7FEO - chains A and B; structure by X-ray diffraction, 2.20 A resolution.

# Chain A (and B)
Protein: Methyl-CpG-binding domain-containing protein 5
Source organism: Arabidopsis thaliana
Notes: chain B of this document is another copy of the same molecule, construct and numbering; everything in this record applies to it too
UniProtKB: Q9SNC0 (MBD5_ARATH); residue numbers follow UniProt; this construct covers 28-98
Chain sequence (72 residues; numbered 27 to 98; the number before each row is that of its first residue):
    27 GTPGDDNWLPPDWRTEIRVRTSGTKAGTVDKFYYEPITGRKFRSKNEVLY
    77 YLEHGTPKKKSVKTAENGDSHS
Disordered / not traced: 27-31, 82-98 (chain B: 27-32, 82-98)
Sequence notes: expression tag (27)

# Chain A / chain B interface
Pairs across the interface (24):
  W39(A) - S48(B)
  R40(A) - R46(B)
  R40(A) - S48(B)
  T41(A) - R46(B)
  T41(A) - T47(B)  hydrogen bond
  T41(A) - S48(B)  hydrogen bond (backbone-side chain)
  E42(A) - R44(B)  salt bridge
  E42(A) - V45(B)
  E42(A) - T47(B)  hydrogen bond (backbone-side chain)
  I43(A) - I43(B)
  I43(A) - R44(B)
  I43(A) - V45(B)  hydrogen bond (backbone-backbone)
  R44(A) - I43(B)
  R44(A) - R44(B)
  V45(A) - E42(B)
  V45(A) - I43(B)  hydrogen bond (backbone-backbone)
  R46(A) - R40(B)
  T47(A) - T41(B)  hydrogen bond
  T47(A) - E42(B)  hydrogen bond (side chain-backbone)
  S48(A) - W39(B)
  S48(A) - R40(B)
  S48(A) - T41(B)  hydrogen bond (side chain-backbone)
  F58(A) - R44(B)
  Y60(A) - R44(B)  hydrogen bond

# In short
12 residues of chain A face 10 of chain B across their interface; the contacts include 9 hydrogen bonds and 1
salt bridge. Polar contacts include E42(A)-R44(B), T41(A)-T47(B) and T41(A)-S48(B).
Chain A and chain B are both Methyl-CpG-binding domain-containing protein 5 (Arabidopsis thaliana); the
structure, Crystal structure of AtMBD5 MBD domain, was determined by X-ray diffraction together with 7FEF from
the same study.
